Entry 7QWP (electron microscopy, 3.40 A resolution); this record covers chains B and D of the 8 polymer chains in the assembly.

# Chain B
Name: DNA-directed RNA polymerase subunit alpha
Source organism: Escherichia coli K-12
Notes: EC 2.7.7.6
Reference sequence: P0A7Z4 (RPOA_ECOLI); residues 1-329 here = UniProt positions 1-329
Amino-acid sequence (329 residues; each row starts with the number of its first residue):
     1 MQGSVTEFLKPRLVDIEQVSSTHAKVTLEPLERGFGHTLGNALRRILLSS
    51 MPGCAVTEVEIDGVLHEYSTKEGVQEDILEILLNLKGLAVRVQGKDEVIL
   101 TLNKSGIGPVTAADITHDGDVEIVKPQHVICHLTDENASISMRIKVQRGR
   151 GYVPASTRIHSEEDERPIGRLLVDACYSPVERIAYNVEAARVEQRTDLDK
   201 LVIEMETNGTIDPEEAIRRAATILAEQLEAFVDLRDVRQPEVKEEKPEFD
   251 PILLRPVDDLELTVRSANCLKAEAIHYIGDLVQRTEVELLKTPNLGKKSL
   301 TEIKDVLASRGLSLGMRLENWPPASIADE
Disordered / not traced: 1-3, 160-171, 239-329
Curated features (UniProtKB/Swiss-Prot):
  - region: Glu-162 to Glu-165 (Required for interaction with Crp at class II promoters)
  - modified residue: Arg-265 (ADP-ribosylarginine), Lys-297 (N6-acetyllysine), Lys-298 (N6-acetyllysine)
  - mutagenesis: Arg-45 (R45C: In rpoA112; temperature-sensitive, blocks RNA polymerase assembly), Glu-162 to Glu-165 (5-fold decrease in CRP-class II promoter-dependent transcription), Glu-165 (E165K: 5-fold decrease in CRP-class II promoter-dependent transcription), Arg-191 (R191C: In rpoA101; temperature-sensitive)

# Chain D
Name: DNA-directed RNA polymerase subunit beta'
Source organism: Escherichia coli K-12
Notes: EC 2.7.7.6
Reference sequence: P0A8T7 (RPOC_ECOLI); residues 1-1407 here = UniProt positions 1-1407
Amino-acid sequence (1407 residues; numbered 1 to 1407; the number before each row is that of its first residue):
     1 MKDLLKFLKAQTKTEEFDAIKIALASPDMIRSWSFGEVKKPETINYRTFK
    51 PERDGLFCARIFGPVKDYECLCGKYKRLKHRGVICEKCGVEVTQTKVRRE
   101 RMGHIELASPTAHIWFLKSLPSRIGLLLDMPLRDIERVLYFESYVVIEGG
   151 MTNLERQQILTEEQYLDALEEFGDEFDAKMGAEAIQALLKSMDLEQECEQ
   201 LREELNETNSETKRKKLTKRIKLLEAFVQSGNKPEWMILTVLPVLPPDLR
   251 PLVPLDGGRFATSDLNDLYRRVINRNNRLKRLLDLAAPDIIVRNEKRMLQ
   301 EAVDALLDNGRRGRAITGSNKRPLKSLADMIKGKQGRFRQNLLGKRVDYS
   351 GRSVITVGPYLRLHQCGLPKKMALELFKPFIYGKLELRGLATTIKAAKKM
   401 VEREEAVVWDILDEVIREHPVLLNRAPTLHRLGIQAFEPVLIEGKAIQLH
   451 PLVCAAYNADFDGDQMAVHVPLTLEAQLEARALMMSTNNILSPANGEPII
   501 VPSQDVVLGLYYMTRDCVNAKGEGMVLTGPKEAERLYRSGLASLHARVKV
   551 RITEYEKDANGELVAKTSLKDTTVGRAILWMIVPKGLPYSIVNQALGKKA
   601 ISKMLNTCYRILGLKPTVIFADQIMYTGFAYAARSGASVGIDDMVIPEKK
   651 HEIISEAEAEVAEIQEQFQSGLVTAGERYNKVIDIWAAANDRVSKAMMDN
   701 LQTETVINRDGQEEKQVSFNSIYMMADSGARGSAAQIRQLAGMRGLMAKP
   751 DGSIIETPITANFREGLNVLQYFISTHGARKGLADTALKTANSGYLTRRL
   801 VDVAQDLVVTEDDCGTHEGIMMTPVIEGGDVKEPLRDRVLGRVTAEDVLK
   851 PGTADILVPRNTLLHEQWCDLLEENSVDAVKVRSVVSCDTDFGVCAHCYG
   901 RDLARGHIINKGEAIGVIAAQSIGEPGTQLTMRTFHIGGAASRAAAESSI
   951 QVKNKGSIKLSNVKSVVNSSGKLVITSRNTELKLIDEFGRTKESYKVPYG
  1001 AVLAKGDGEQVAGGETVANWDPHTMPVITEVSGFVRFTDMIDGQTITRQT
  1051 DELTGLSSLVVLDSAERTAGGKDLRPALKIVDAQGNDVLIPGTDMPAQYF
  1101 LPGKAIVQLEDGVQISSGDTLARIPQESGGTKDITGGLPRVADLFEARRP
  1151 KEPAILAEISGIVSFGKETKGKRRLVITPVDGSDPYEEMIPKWRQLNVFE
  1201 GERVERGDVISDGPEAPHDILRLRGVHAVTRYIVNEVQDVYRLQGVKIND
  1251 KHIEVIVRQMLRKATIVNAGSSDFLEGEQVEYSRVKIANRELEANGKVGA
  1301 TYSRDLLGITKASLATESFISAASFQETTRVLTEAAVAGKRDELRGLKEN
  1351 VIVGRLIPAGTGYAYHQDRMRRRAAGEAPAAPQVTAEDASASLAELLNAG
  1401 LGGSDNE
Disordered / not traced: 1, 39, 934-946, 1050-1056, 1068-1074, 1089-1096, 1127-1132, 1377-1407
Curated features (UniProtKB/Swiss-Prot):
  - binding site (Zn(2+)): Cys-70, Cys-72, Cys-85, Cys-88, Cys-814, Cys-888, Cys-895, Cys-898
  - binding site (Mg(2+)): Asp-460, Asp-462, Asp-464
  - modified residue: Lys-983 (N6-acetyllysine)
  - mutagenesis: Gln-504 (Q504P: Resistant to antibiotics salinamide A and B), Asn-690 (N690D: Resistant to antibiotics salinamide A and B), Met-697 (M697V: Resistant to antibiotics salinamide A and B), Ala-735 (A735T: Resistant to antibiotics salinamide A and B), Arg-738 (R738C/H/P/S: Resistant to antibiotics salinamide A and B), Ala-748 (A748E: Resistant to antibiotics salinamide A and B), Pro-758 (P758S/T: Resistant to antibiotics salinamide A and B), Phe-763 (F763C: Resistant to antibiotics salinamide A and B), Ser-775 (S775A: Resistant to antibiotics salinamide A and B), Ala-779 (A779T/V: Resistant to antibiotics salinamide A and B), Arg-780 (R780C: Resistant to antibiotics salinamide A and B), Gly-782 (G782A/C: Resistant to antibiotics salinamide A and B), 1 further mutagenesis entry in UniProt

# Interface between chain B and chain D
Contacting residue pairs (18; chain B residue first):
  Arg-44(B) with Tyr-537(D)
  Leu-48(B) with Glu-534(D)
  Leu-83(B) with Leu-527(D); Thr-528(D); Arg-551(D)
  Asn-84(B) with Arg-551(D)
  Lys-86(B) with Val-526(D), hydrogen bond (side chain-backbone); Leu-527(D); Arg-535(D)
  Tyr-152(B) with Arg-535(D), hydrogen bond
  Asp-174(B) with Arg-535(D), salt bridge
  Ser-178(B) with Glu-534(D), hydrogen bond
  Glu-181(B) with Lys-531(D)
  Arg-191(B) with Lys-370(D); Asp-413(D), salt bridge
  Gln-194(B) with Ala-406(D)
  Thr-196(B) with Lys-370(D); Glu-443(D)
Interface residues without a listed pair, chain B (16 interface residues in all): Glu-80, Cys-176, Val-180, Arg-182
Interface residues without a listed pair, chain D (13 interface residues in all): Met-581

# Overview
The interface between chain B and chain D involves 16 residues on one side and 13 on the other; the contacts
include 3 hydrogen bonds and 2 salt bridges. Polar pairs include Asp-174(B)/Arg-535(D), Arg-191(B)/Asp-413(D)
and Lys-86(B)/Val-526(D).
Here chain B is DNA-directed RNA polymerase subunit alpha and chain D is DNA-directed RNA polymerase subunit
beta', both from Escherichia coli K-12. Entry 7QWP (CryoEM structure of bacterial transcription close complex
(RPc)) was determined by electron microscopy, deposited together with 7QV9 and 7QXI.
